PDB entry 1OL1 | X-ray diffraction, 2.90 A resolution | chains A and B of the 3 polymer chains in the assembly

[Chain A]
Protein: Cell division protein kinase 2
Source organism: Homo sapiens
Notes: EC 2.7.1.37
Reference sequence: P24941 (CDK2_HUMAN); residue numbers follow UniProt; this construct covers 1-298
Amino-acid sequence (298 residues; numbered 1 to 298; the number before each row is that of its first residue):
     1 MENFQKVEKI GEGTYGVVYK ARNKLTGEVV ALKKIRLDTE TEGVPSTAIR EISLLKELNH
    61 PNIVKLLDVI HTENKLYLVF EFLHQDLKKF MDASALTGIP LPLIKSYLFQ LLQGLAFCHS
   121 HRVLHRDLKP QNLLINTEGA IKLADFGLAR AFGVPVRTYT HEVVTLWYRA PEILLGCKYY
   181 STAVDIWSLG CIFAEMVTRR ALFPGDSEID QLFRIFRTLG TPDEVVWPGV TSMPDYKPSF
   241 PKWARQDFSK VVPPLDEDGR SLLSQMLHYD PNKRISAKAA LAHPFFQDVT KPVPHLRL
Not modelled in the structure: 297-298
UniProt features mapped onto this chain:
  - active site: Asp-127 (Proton acceptor)
  - binding site (ATP): Ile-10 to Val-18, Lys-33, Glu-81 to Leu-83, Asp-86, Lys-129 to Asn-132, Asp-145
  - binding site (Mg(2+)): Asn-132, Asp-145
  - site (CDK7 binding): Lys-9, Lys-88, Lys-89, Leu-166
  - modified residue: Met-1 (N-acetylmethionine), Lys-6 (N6-acetyllysine), Thr-14 (Phosphothreonine), Tyr-15 (Phosphotyrosine), Tyr-19 (Phosphotyrosine), Thr-160 (Phosphothreonine)
  - natural variant: Pro-45 (P45L: In a glioblastoma multiforme sample)
  - mutagenesis: Lys-9 (K9F: Reduced phosphorylation by CAK), Thr-14 (T14A: 2-fold increase in activity), Tyr-15 (Y15F: 2-fold increase in activity), Lys-88 to Lys-89 (Reduced phosphorylation by CAK), Thr-160 (T160A: Abolishes activity), Leu-166 (L166R: Reduced phosphorylation by CAK and reduced kinase activity)

[Chain B]
Protein: Cyclin A2
Source organism: Homo sapiens
Reference sequence: P20248 (CG2A_HUMAN); residue numbers follow UniProt; this construct covers 173-432
Amino-acid sequence (260 residues; row label = number of the first residue in the row):
   173 NEVPDYHEDI HTYLREMEVK CKPKVGYMKK QPDITNSMRA ILVDWLVEVG EEYKLQNETL
   233 HLAVNYIDRF LSSMSVLRGK LQLVGTAAML LASKFEEIYP PEVAEFVYIT DDTYTKKQVL
   293 RMEHLVLKVL TFDLAAPTVN QFLTQYFLHQ QPANCKVESL AMFLGELSLI DADPYLKYLP
   353 SVIAGAAFHL ALYTVTGQSW PESLIRKTGY TLESLKPCLM DLHQTYLKAP QHAQQSIREK
   413 YKNSKYHGVS LLNPPETLNL
Not modelled in the structure: 173-174

[Chain A / chain B interface]
Contacting residue pairs (56; chain A residue first):
  Asp-38(A) / Leu-292(B)
  Thr-39(A) / Leu-292(B)
  Glu-40(A) / Lys-288(B)
  Glu-40(A) / Lys-289(B)  salt bridge
  Glu-40(A) / Leu-292(B)
  Glu-42(A) / Lys-266(B)  salt bridge
  Glu-42(A) / Val-275(B)
  Glu-42(A) / Leu-292(B)
  Gly-43(A) / Lys-266(B)
  Gly-43(A) / Leu-292(B)
  Gly-43(A) / Glu-295(B)
  Val-44(A) / Lys-266(B)  hydrogen bond (backbone-side chain)
  Val-44(A) / Glu-295(B)  hydrogen bond (backbone-side chain)
  Val-44(A) / Leu-299(B)  hydrophobic
  Ser-46(A) / Lys-266(B)
  Ile-49(A) / Leu-263(B)  hydrophobic
  Ile-49(A) / Leu-299(B)  hydrophobic
  Ile-49(A) / Leu-306(B)  hydrophobic
  Arg-50(A) / Lys-266(B)  hydrogen bond (side chain-backbone)
  Arg-50(A) / Phe-267(B)  hydrogen bond (side chain-backbone)
  Arg-50(A) / Glu-269(B)
  Ile-52(A) / Phe-304(B)  hydrophobic
  Ser-53(A) / Phe-304(B)
  Lys-56(A) / Asp-305(B)
  Glu-57(A) / Tyr-185(B)  hydrogen bond
  Glu-57(A) / Met-189(B)
  Glu-57(A) / Ala-307(B)
  His-71(A) / His-296(B)  hydrogen bond
  Thr-72(A) / His-296(B)
  Ala-116(A) / Tyr-178(B)
  His-119(A) / Tyr-178(B)
  His-119(A) / Ile-182(B)
  Ser-120(A) / Asp-181(B)
  Ser-120(A) / Ile-182(B)
  His-121(A) / Tyr-185(B)
  Arg-122(A) / Ile-182(B)
  Arg-122(A) / Tyr-185(B)
  Arg-122(A) / Ala-307(B)  hydrogen bond (side chain-backbone)
  Arg-150(A) / Phe-267(B)
  Arg-150(A) / Glu-268(B)  salt bridge
  Phe-152(A) / Ile-182(B)  hydrophobic
  Gly-153(A) / Gln-313(B)
  Val-154(A) / Asn-312(B)
  Pro-155(A) / Thr-316(B)
  Arg-157(A) / Gln-228(B)  hydrogen bond
  Arg-157(A) / Ile-270(B)
  Thr-158(A) / Ile-270(B)
  Tyr-159(A) / Ile-270(B)  hydrophobic
  Thr-182(A) / Val-175(B)
  Pro-271(A) / Val-175(B)
  Ser-276(A) / Asp-177(B)  hydrogen bond
  Ser-276(A) / Tyr-178(B)
  Ala-277(A) / Tyr-178(B)
  Lys-278(A) / Asp-177(B)
  Lys-278(A) / Tyr-178(B)  hydrogen bond (backbone-side chain)
  Lys-278(A) / Asp-181(B)  salt bridge
Interface residues without a listed pair, chain A (40 interface residues in all): Thr-41, Pro-45, Val-69, Glu-73, Ala-151, Val-163, Asn-272
Interface residues without a listed pair, chain B (33 interface residues in all): Leu-186, Glu-230, Tyr-271, Arg-293, Thr-303

[Summary]
The interface between chain A and chain B involves 40 residues on one side and 33 on the other; the contacts
include 10 hydrogen bonds and 4 salt bridges. Polar pairs include Glu-40(A)/Lys-289(B), Glu-42(A)/Lys-266(B)
and Arg-150(A)/Glu-268(B).
Chain A is Cell division protein kinase 2 and chain B is Cyclin A2, both from Homo sapiens; the structure,
Cyclin A binding groove inhibitor H-Cit-Cit-Leu-Ile-(p-F-Phe)-NH2, was determined by X-ray diffraction (same
publication as 1OKV, 1OKW and 1OL2).
